PDB entry 3FKI | X-ray diffraction, 3.88 A resolution | chains B and I of the 12 polymer chains in the assembly

Chain B:
Molecule: DNA-directed RNA polymerase II subunit RPB2
Organism: Saccharomyces cerevisiae
Notes: EC 2.7.7.6
UniProt: P08518 (RPB2_YEAST); numbering as in UniProt (aligned over 1-1224)
Chain sequence (1224 residues; row label = number of the first residue in the row):
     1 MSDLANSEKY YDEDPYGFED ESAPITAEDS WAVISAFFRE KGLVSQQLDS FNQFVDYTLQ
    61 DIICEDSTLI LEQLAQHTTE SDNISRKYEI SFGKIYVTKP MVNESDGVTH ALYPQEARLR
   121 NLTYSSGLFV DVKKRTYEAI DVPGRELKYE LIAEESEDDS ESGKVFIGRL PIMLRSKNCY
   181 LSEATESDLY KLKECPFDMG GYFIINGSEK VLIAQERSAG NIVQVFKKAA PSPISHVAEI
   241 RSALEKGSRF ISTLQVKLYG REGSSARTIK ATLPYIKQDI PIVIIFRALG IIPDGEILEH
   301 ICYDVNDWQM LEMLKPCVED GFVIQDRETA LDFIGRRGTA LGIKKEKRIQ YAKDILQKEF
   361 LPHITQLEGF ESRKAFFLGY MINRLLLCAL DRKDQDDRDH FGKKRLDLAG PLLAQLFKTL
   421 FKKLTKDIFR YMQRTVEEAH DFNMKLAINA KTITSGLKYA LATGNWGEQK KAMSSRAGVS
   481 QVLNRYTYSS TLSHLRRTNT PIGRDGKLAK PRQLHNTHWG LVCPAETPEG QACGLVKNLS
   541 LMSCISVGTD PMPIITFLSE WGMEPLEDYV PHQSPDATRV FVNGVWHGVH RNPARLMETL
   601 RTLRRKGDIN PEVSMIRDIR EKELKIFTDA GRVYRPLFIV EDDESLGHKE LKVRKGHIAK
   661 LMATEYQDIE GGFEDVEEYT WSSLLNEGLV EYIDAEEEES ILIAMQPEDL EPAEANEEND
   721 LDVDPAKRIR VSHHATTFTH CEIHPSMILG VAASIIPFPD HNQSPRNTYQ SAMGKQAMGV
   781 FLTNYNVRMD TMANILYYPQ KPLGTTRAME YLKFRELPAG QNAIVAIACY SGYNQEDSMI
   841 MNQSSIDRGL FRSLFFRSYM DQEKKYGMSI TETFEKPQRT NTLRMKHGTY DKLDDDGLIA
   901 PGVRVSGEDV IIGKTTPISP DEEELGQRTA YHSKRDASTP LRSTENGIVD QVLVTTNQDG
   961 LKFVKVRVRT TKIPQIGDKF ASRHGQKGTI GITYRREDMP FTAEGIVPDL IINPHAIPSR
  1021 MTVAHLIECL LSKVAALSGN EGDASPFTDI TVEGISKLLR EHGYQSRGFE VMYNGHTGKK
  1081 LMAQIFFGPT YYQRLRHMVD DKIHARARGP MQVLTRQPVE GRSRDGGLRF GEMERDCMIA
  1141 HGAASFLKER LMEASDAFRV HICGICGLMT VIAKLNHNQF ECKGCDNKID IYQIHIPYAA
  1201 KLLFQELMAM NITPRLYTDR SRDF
Unresolved in the structure: 1-19, 72-89, 135-163, 337-345, 670-677, 717-719, 920-932
Metal / ion sites: Zn2+: Cys1163, Cys1166, Cys1182, Cys1185

Chain I:
Molecule: DNA-directed RNA polymerase II subunit RPB9
Organism: Saccharomyces cerevisiae
UniProt: P27999 (RPB9_YEAST); residues 1-122 here = UniProt positions 1-122
Chain sequence (122 residues; each row starts with the number of its first residue):
     1 MTTFRFCRDC NNMLYPREDK ENNRLLFECR TCSYVEEAGS PLVYRHELIT NIGETAGVVQ
    61 DIGSDPTLPR SDRECPKCHS RENVFFQSQQ RRKDTSMVLF FVCLSCSHIF TSDQKNKRTQ
   121 FS
Unresolved in the structure: 1, 121-122
Metal / ion sites: Zn2+ site 1: Cys29, Cys32; Zn2+ site 2 near Cys78 (its only coordinating residue here)
UniProt features mapped onto this chain:
  - zinc finger: Cys7 to Cys32 (C4-type), Ser71 to Thr111 (TFIIS-type)
  - binding site (Zn(2+)): Cys7, Cys10, Cys29, Cys32, Cys75, Cys78, Cys103, Cys106
  - modified residue: Ser40 (Phosphoserine)

Chain B / chain I interface:
Contacting residue pairs (46; chain B residue first):
  Glu262(B) - Arg92(I)  salt bridge
  Pro293(B) - Asn11(I)
  Asp294(B) - Asn11(I)  hydrogen bond (backbone-backbone)
  Asp294(B) - Asn12(I)  hydrogen bond
  Asp294(B) - Met13(I)  hydrogen bond (side chain-backbone)
  Gly295(B) - Phe6(I)
  Gly295(B) - Asn11(I)
  Glu296(B) - Asn11(I)
  Glu299(B) - Asn11(I)
  Asn306(B) - Thr3(I)
  Trp308(B) - Thr2(I)
  Trp308(B) - Thr3(I)
  Trp308(B) - Arg45(I)
  Trp308(B) - Glu47(I)
  Gln309(B) - Thr50(I)
  Gln309(B) - Ile52(I)
  Leu311(B) - Phe4(I)  hydrophobic
  Glu312(B) - Tyr44(I)
  Lys315(B) - Phe4(I)
  Glu319(B) - Tyr15(I)
  Phe322(B) - Arg30(I)
  Gln325(B) - Asn12(I)
  Gln325(B) - Thr31(I)
  Asp391(B) - Gln90(I)
  Asp391(B) - Arg91(I)  hydrogen bond (backbone-backbone)
  Arg392(B) - Ile52(I)
  Arg392(B) - Gln89(I)
  Arg392(B) - Arg91(I)
  Lys393(B) - Arg91(I)
  Asp394(B) - Arg91(I)  salt bridge
  Arg617(B) - Asp61(I)  salt bridge
  Arg617(B) - Ser64(I)
  Ile619(B) - Val59(I)
  Ile619(B) - Asp61(I)
  Ile619(B) - Ser64(I)
  Ile619(B) - Asp65(I)
  Arg620(B) - Gly57(I)
  Arg620(B) - Leu68(I)
  Arg620(B) - Phe86(I)
  Arg620(B) - Gln89(I)  hydrogen bond
  Lys622(B) - Val59(I)
  Ser700(B) - Thr67(I)
  Ile701(B) - Thr67(I)
  Leu702(B) - Pro66(I)
  Thr737(B) - Pro66(I)  hydrogen bond (side chain-backbone)
  Thr739(B) - Pro66(I)
Interface residues without a listed pair, chain B (31 interface residues in all): Leu298, Val318, Glu699
Interface residues without a listed pair, chain I (31 interface residues in all): Val43, Ile62, Arg70

Summary:
Chain B and chain I each contribute 31 residues to their interface, with 6 hydrogen bonds and 3 salt bridges.
Polar pairs include Glu262(B)-Arg92(I), Asp394(B)-Arg91(I) and Arg617(B)-Asp61(I). From UniProt: 8
Zn2+-binding residues on chain I.
Here chain B is DNA-directed RNA polymerase II subunit RPB2 and chain I is DNA-directed RNA polymerase II
subunit RPB9, both from Saccharomyces cerevisiae. Entry 3FKI (12-Subunit RNA Polymerase II Refined with Zn-SAD
data) was determined by X-ray diffraction.
